PDB entry 7VAO | electron microscopy, 3.40 A resolution | chains F and J of the 12 polymer chains in the assembly

[Chain F]
Protein: V-type ATP synthase beta chain
Organism: Thermus thermophilus HB8
Reference sequence: Q56404 (VATB_THET8); residues 1-478 here = UniProt positions 1-478
Amino-acid sequence (478 residues; numbered 1 to 478; the number before each row is that of its first residue):
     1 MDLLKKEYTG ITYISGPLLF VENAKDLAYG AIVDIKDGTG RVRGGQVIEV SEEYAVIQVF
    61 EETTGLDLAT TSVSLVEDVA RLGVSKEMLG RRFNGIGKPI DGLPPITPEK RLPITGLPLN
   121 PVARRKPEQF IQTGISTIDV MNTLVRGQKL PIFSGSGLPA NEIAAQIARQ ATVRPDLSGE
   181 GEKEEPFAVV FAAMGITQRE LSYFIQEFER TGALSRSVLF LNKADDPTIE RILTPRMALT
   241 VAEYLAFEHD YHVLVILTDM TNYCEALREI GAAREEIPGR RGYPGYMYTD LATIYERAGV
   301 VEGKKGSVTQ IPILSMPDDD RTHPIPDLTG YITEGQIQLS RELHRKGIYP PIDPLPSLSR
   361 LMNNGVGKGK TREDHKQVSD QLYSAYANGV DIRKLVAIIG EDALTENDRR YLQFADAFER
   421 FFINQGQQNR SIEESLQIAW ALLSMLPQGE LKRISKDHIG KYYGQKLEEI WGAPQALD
Not modelled in the structure: 1, 473-478
Small-molecule neighbours: ADP (adenosine-5'-diphosphate): L358, S359, R360, N363

[Chain J]
Protein: V-type ATP synthase subunit E
Organism: Thermus thermophilus HB8
Reference sequence: P74901 (VATE_THET8); numbering as in UniProt (aligned over 1-188)
Amino-acid sequence (188 residues; row label = number of the first residue in the row):
     1 MSKLEAILSQ EVEAEIQALL QEAEAKAEAV KREAEEKAKA LLQARERALE AQYRAALRRA
    61 ESAGELLVAT ARTQARGEVL EEVRRRVREA LEALPQKPEW PEVVRKLALE ALEALPGAKA
   121 LVANPEDLPH LEALARERGV ELQAEPALRL GVRAVGAEGK TQVENSLLAR LDRAWDALSS
   181 KVAQALWG
Not modelled in the structure: 1-60, 188

[Interface between chain F and chain J]
Pairs across the interface - 27 pairs, chain F then chain J:
  D2(F) - R173(J)  hydrogen bond (backbone-side chain)
  L3(F) - R170(J)
  L3(F) - R173(J)
  L4(F) - E164(J)
  L4(F) - N165(J)
  L4(F) - R173(J)
  K5(F) - V163(J)
  K5(F) - E164(J)  hydrogen bond (backbone-backbone)
  K6(F) - L115(J)
  K6(F) - Q162(J)
  K6(F) - V163(J)
  E7(F) - T161(J)
  E7(F) - Q162(J)  hydrogen bond (backbone-backbone)
  Y8(F) - K160(J)
  Y8(F) - T161(J)
  T9(F) - K160(J)  hydrogen bond (backbone-backbone)
  N23(F) - E158(J)
  N23(F) - K160(J)
  N23(F) - T161(J)
  L75(F) - R173(J)  hydrogen bond (backbone-side chain)
  V76(F) - R173(J)  hydrogen bond (backbone-side chain)
  L103(F) - T70(J)
  P104(F) - T73(J)
  T107(F) - L80(J)
  T107(F) - S179(J)
  T107(F) - S180(J)
  P108(F) - S180(J)  hydrogen bond (backbone-side chain)
Also at the interface, not in a pair above, chain F (18 interface residues in all): G10, E22, E109
Also at the interface, not in a pair above, chain J (22 interface residues in all): G77, E110, A114, A169, A174, D176, A183

[Summary]
18 residues of chain F and 22 residues of chain J are in contact; the contacts include 7 hydrogen bonds. Polar
contacts include D2(F)-R173(J), L75(F)-R173(J) and V76(F)-R173(J). Chain F binds ADP.
Here chain F is V-type ATP synthase beta chain and chain J is V-type ATP synthase subunit E, both from Thermus
thermophilus HB8. Entry 7VAO (V1EG of V/A-ATPase from Thermus thermophilus, high ATP, state2-2) was determined
by electron microscopy (same publication as 7VAI, 7VAJ, 7VAK, 7VAL, 7VAM, 7VAN and 11 further entries).
